Entry 4Z53 (X-ray diffraction, 3.26 A resolution); this record covers chains B and G of the 6 polymer chains in the assembly.

[Chain B]
Name: DNA topoisomerase 4 subunit B, DNA topoisomerase 4 subunit A
From: Streptococcus pneumoniae serotype 4 (strain ATCC BAA-334 / TIGR4)
Notes: EC 5.99.1.3
UniProtKB: chimeric construct of Q59961, P72525: residues 404-643 from Q59961 (PARE_STRPN) positions 404-643 (same numbers); residues 1003-1484 from P72525 positions 3-484 (UniProt number = residue number - 1000)
Chain sequence (742 residues; each row starts with the number of its first residue; note: 352 numbers in that range are skipped by the numbering (no residue carries them; nothing is unmodelled there)):
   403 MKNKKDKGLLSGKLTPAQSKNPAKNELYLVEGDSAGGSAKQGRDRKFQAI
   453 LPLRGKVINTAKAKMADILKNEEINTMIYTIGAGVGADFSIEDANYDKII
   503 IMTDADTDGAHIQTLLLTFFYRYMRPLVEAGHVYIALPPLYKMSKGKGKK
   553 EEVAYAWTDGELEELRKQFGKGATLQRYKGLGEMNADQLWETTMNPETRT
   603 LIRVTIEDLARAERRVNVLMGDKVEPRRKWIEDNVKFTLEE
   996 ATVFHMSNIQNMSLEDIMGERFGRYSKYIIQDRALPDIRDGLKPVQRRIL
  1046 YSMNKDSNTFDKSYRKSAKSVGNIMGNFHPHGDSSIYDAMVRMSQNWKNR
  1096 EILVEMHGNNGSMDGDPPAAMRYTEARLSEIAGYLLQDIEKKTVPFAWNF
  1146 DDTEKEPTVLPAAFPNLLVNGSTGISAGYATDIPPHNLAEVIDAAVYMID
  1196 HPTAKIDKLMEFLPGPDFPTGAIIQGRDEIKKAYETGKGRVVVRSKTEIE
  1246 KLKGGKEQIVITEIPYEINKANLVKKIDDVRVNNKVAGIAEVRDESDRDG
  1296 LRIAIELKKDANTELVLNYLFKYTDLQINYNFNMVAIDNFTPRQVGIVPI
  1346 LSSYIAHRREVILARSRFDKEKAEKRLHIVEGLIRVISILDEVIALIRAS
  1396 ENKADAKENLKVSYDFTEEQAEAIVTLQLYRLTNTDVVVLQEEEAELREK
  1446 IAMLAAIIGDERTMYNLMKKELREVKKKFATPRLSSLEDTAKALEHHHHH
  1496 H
Disordered / not traced: 403-414, 546-555, 571-576, 996-1002, 1485-1496
Sequence notes: expression tag (403, 1485-1496); engineered mutation Ile460 (Val in Q59961), Thr1257 (Ile257 in P72525); linker (996-1002)
Bound ions: Mg2+: Asp506, Asp508
Residues lining bound ligands: Trovafloxacin (TR6): Gly434, Asp435, Leu455, Arg456, Gly457, Glu475, Ser1079

[Chain G]
Molecule: E-site DNA
Sequence (7 nucleotides; row label = number of the first residue in the row):
     9 CGTGCAT

[How chain B and chain G interact]
Residue-residue contacts (27; chain B residue first):
  Glu433(B) with DT15(G), phosphate contact
  Gly457(B) with DT15(G), base contact
  Lys458(B) with DT15(G), hydrogen bond to the base
  Asp510(B) with DA14(G), phosphate contact; DT15(G), sugar contact
  Ile514(B) with DT15(G), phosphate contact
  Arg1028(B) with DC13(G), phosphate contact; DA14(G), salt bridge to the phosphate
  Lys1038(B) with DG12(G), phosphate contact; DC13(G), salt bridge to the phosphate
  Val1040(B) with DC13(G), sugar contact; DA14(G), phosphate contact
  His1074(B) with DA14(G), salt bridge to the phosphate
  His1076(B) with DA14(G), hydrogen bond to the phosphate; DT15(G), salt bridge to the phosphate
  Gly1077(B) with DT15(G), hydrogen bond to the phosphate
  Ser1080(B) with DA14(G), base contact; DT15(G), base contact
  Ala1084(B) with DC13(G), phosphate contact
  Arg1087(B) with DG12(G), salt bridge to the phosphate; DC13(G), phosphate contact
  Lys1093(B) with DG12(G), phosphate contact
  Thr1168(B) with DG12(G), sugar contact; DC13(G), phosphate contact
  Ile1170(B) with DT11(G), base contact; DG12(G), hydrogen bond to the base
  Glu1262(B) with DT11(G), phosphate contact
Other interface residues (no listed pair), chain B (21 interface residues in all): Asp1027, Gln1041, Pro1075

[Summary]
The interface between chain B and chain G involves 21 residues on one side and 5 on the other; the contacts
include 4 hydrogen bonds and 5 salt bridges. Polar contacts include Lys458(B)-DT15(G), Ile1170(B)-DG12(G) and
His1076(B)-DA14(G). Bound to chain B: Trovafloxacin.
Here chain B is DNA topoisomerase 4 subunit B, DNA topoisomerase 4 subunit A (Streptococcus pneumoniae
serotype 4 (strain ATCC BAA-334 / TIGR4)) and chain G is E-site DNA. Entry 4Z53 (Quinolone(Trovafloxacin)-DNA
cleavage complex of topoisomerase IV from S. pneumoniae) was determined by X-ray diffraction.
